Entry 7PAT (electron microscopy, 9.20 A resolution (very low resolution: no residue pairs are listed; an interface is given only as per-side residue counts)); this record covers chains u and 3 of the 31 polymer chains in the assembly.

# Chain u
Protein: 50S ribosomal protein L27
From: Mycoplasma pneumoniae M129
UniProtKB: P75458 (RL27_MYCPN); residues 1-104 here = UniProt positions 1-104
Chain sequence (104 residues; numbered 1 to 104; the number before each row is that of its first residue):
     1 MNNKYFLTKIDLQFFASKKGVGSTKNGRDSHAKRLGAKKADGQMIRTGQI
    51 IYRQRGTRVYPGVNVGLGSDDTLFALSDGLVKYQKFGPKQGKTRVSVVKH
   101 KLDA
Unresolved in the structure: 1-16, 103-104

# Chain 3
Molecule: 23S ribosomal RNA
From: Mycoplasma pneumoniae M129
Sequence (2907 nucleotides; row label = number of the first residue in the row):
     1 UACAAUAAGUUACUAAGGGCUUAUGGUGGAUGCCUUGGCACUAAUAGGCG
    51 AUGAAGGACGUGUUAACCUGCGAUAAGCUUCGGGUAGGUGGUAAGAACCU
   101 CAGAUCCGGAGAUUUCCGAAUGGAGCAAUCCGGUAGUUGGAAACAGCUAU
   151 CAUUAAUUGAUGAAUAAAUAGUCAAUUAAAGCAAUACGUGGUGAAGUGAA
   201 ACAUCUCAGUAGCCACAGGAAAAGAAAACGAAUGUGAUUCCGUGUGUAGU
   251 GGCGAGCGAAAGCGGAACAGGCCAAACUUAUCAUUAGAUAGGGGUUGUAG
   301 GGCUUGCAAUGUGGACUUGAAAACGAUAGAAGAAGCUGUUGGAAAGCAGC
   351 GCGCAAAAGGGUGAUAGCCCCGUAUUUGAAAUUGUUUUCAUACCUAGCGA
   401 GAUCCCUGAGUAGCUCGGAAAACGUUAUUUUGAGUGAAUCUGCCCAGACC
   451 AUUGGGUAAGCCUAAAUACUAAUUAGUGACCGAUAGCGAAACAGUACCGU
   501 GAGGGAAAGGUGAAAAGAACCCAGAGAUGGGAGUGAAAUAGAUUCUGAAA
   551 CCAUAUGCCUACAACGUGUCAGAGCACAUUAAUGUGUGAUGGCGUGCGUU
   601 UUGAAGUAUGAGCCGGCGAGUUAUGAUAGCAAGCGUUAGUUAACCAGGAG
   651 AUGGGGAGCUGUAGCGAAAGCGAGUUUUAAAAGAGCGUUUGUUUGUUAUU
   701 AUAGACCCGAAACGGGUUGAGCUAGUCAUGAGCAGGUUGAAGGUUGAGUA
   751 ACAUCAACUGGAGGACCGAACCGACUCUCGUUGAAACGAUAGCGGAUGAC
   801 UUGUGAUUAGGGGUGAAAUUCCAAUCGAAAUCCGUGAUAGCUGGUUCUCG
   851 UCGAAAUAGCUUUAAGGCUAGCGUGAGAUCACAAAUAAGUGGAGGUAAAG
   901 CUACUGAAUGUAUGAUGGCGCCACCUAGGCGUACUGAAUACAAUUAAACU
   951 CUGAAUGCCAUUUAUUUUAUUCUCGCAGUCAGACAGUGGGGGAUAAGCUU
  1001 CAUUGUCAAGAGGGGAAGAGCCCAGAUCAUUAAAUAAGGUCCCCAAAAUA
  1051 UACUAAGUGGAAAAGGAUGUGAAAGUGCUAAAACAGCAAGGAUGUUGGCU
  1101 UAGAAGCAGCCAUCGUUUAAAGAGUGCGUAACAGCUCACUUGUCGAGUGU
  1151 UUUUGCGCCGAAGAUGUAACGGGGCUAAGUAUAUUACCGAAUUUAUGGAU
  1201 AAGAUUUAUAUCUUGUGGUAGACGAGCGUUGUAUUGGAGUUGAAGUCAAA
  1251 GCGUGAGCAUUGGUGGAUCCAAUACAAGUGAGAAUGCCGGCAUGAGUAAC
  1301 GCUUGGGAGUGAGAAUCUCCCAAACCGAUUGACUAAGGUUUCCUGGACCA
  1351 GGGUCGUCCUUCCAGGGUUAGUCUGGACCUAAGCUGAGGCUGAAAAGCGU
  1401 AGGCGAUGGACAACAGGUUAAUAUUCCUGUACUUACAGUUAGACUGAUGG
  1451 AGUGACAAAGAAGGUUUUCCACCCCCAUAAUUGGAUUUGGGGAUAAAUCA
  1501 UAAGGUGGUACAAUAGGCAAAUCCGUUGUGCAUAACAUUGAGUGAUGAUG
  1551 UCGAGUGAAUGAGUGAUCAAGUAGCGAAGGUGGUAUUAAUCAUGCUUUCA
  1601 AGAAAAGCUUCUAGGGUUAAUCUAGCUGUAACCAGUACCGAGAACGAACA
  1651 CACGUAGUCAAGGAGAGGAUCCUAAGGUUAGCGAGUGAACUAUAGCCAAG
  1701 GAACUCUGCAAAUUAACCCCGUAAGUUAGCGAGAAGGGGUGCUUAUGUAA
  1751 AAGUAAGCCGCAGUGAAGAACGAGGGGGGACUGUUUAACUAAAACACAAC
  1801 UCUAUGCCAAACCGUAAGGUGAUGUAUAUGGGGUGACACCUGCCCAGUGC
  1851 UGGAAGGUUAAAGAAGGAGGUUAGCGCAAGCGAAGCUUUUAACUGAAGCC
  1901 CCAGUGAACGGCGGCCGUAACUAUAACGGUCCUAAGGUAGCGAAAUUCCU
  1951 AGUCGGGUAAAUUCCGUCCCGCUUGAAUGGUGUAACCAUCUCUUGACUGU
  2001 CUCGGCUAUAGACUCGGUGAAAUCCAGGUACGGGUGAAGACACCCGUUAG
  2051 GCGCAACGGGACGGAAAGACCCCGUGAAGCUUUACUGUAGCUUAAUAUUG
  2101 AUCAGGACAUUAUCAUGUAGAGAAUAGGUAGGAGCAAUCGAUGCAAGUUC
  2151 GCUAGGACUUGUUGAUGCGAAAGGUGGAAUACUACCCUUGGUUGUGUGCU
  2201 GUUCUAAUUGGUAACUGUUAUCCAGUUUCAAGACAGUGUUAGGUGGGCAG
  2251 UUUGACUGGGGCGGUCGCCUCCUAAAAGGUAACGGAGGCGUACAAAGGUA
  2301 CCUUCAGUACGGUUGGAAAUCGUAUGUAGAGUGUAAUGGUGUAAGGGUGC
  2351 UUGACUGUGAGACAUACAGGUCGAACAGGUGAGAAAUCAGGUCAUAGUGA
  2401 UCCGGUGGUCCAGUAUGGAAUGGCCAUCGCUCAACGGAUAAAAGCUACUC
  2451 CGGGGAUAACAGGCUGAUACUGCCCAAGAGUUCAUAUCGACGGCAGUGUU
  2501 UGGCACCUCGAUGUCGACUCAUCUCAUCCUCGAGCUGAAGCAGGUUCGAA
  2551 GGGUUCGGCUGUUCGCCGAUUAAAGAGAUACGUGAGUUGGGUUCAAACCG
  2601 UCGUGAGACAGGUUGGUCCCUAUCUAUUGUGCCCGUAGGAAGAUUGAAGA
  2651 GUGUUGCUUCUAGUACGAGAGGACCGAAGCGAGGACACCUCUUAUGCUCC
  2701 AGUUGUAGCGCCAGCUGCACCGCUGGGUAGUAACGUGUCUAUUAGAUAAA
  2751 CGCUGAAAGCAUCUAAGUGUGAAACUAUCUCAAAGAUUAAUCUUCCCAUU
  2801 UCGCAAGAAAGUAAGAGCCGUCAAAGACGAUGACGUUGAUAGGUUACAGG
  2851 UGUAAGCAUAGUGAUAUGUUGAGCUGAGUAAUACUAAUUGCUCGAGGACU
  2901 UAUUGGA
Unresolved in the structure: 1-7, 923-927, 1560-1569, 2901-2907

# How chain u and chain 3 interact
At this resolution (9 A) residue pairs are not listed: 45 residues of chain u and 53 of chain 3 lie at the interface.

# Overview
45 residues of chain u and 53 residues of chain 3 are in contact.
Chain u is 50S ribosomal protein L27 and chain 3 is 23S ribosomal RNA, both from Mycoplasma pneumoniae M129;
the structure, free 50S in untreated Mycoplasma pneumoniae cells, was determined by electron microscopy,
deposited together with 7OOC, 7OOD, 7P6Z, 7PAH, 7PAI, 7PAJ and 23 further entries.
